PDB entry 8WNT | electron microscopy, 3.42 A resolution | chains A and B

[Chain A]
Protein: Amino acid transporter heavy chain SLC3A2
From: Homo sapiens
UniProtKB: P08195 (4F2_HUMAN), isoform P08195-5; numbering as in UniProt (aligned over 1-631)
Amino-acid sequence (631 residues; row label = number of the first residue in the row):
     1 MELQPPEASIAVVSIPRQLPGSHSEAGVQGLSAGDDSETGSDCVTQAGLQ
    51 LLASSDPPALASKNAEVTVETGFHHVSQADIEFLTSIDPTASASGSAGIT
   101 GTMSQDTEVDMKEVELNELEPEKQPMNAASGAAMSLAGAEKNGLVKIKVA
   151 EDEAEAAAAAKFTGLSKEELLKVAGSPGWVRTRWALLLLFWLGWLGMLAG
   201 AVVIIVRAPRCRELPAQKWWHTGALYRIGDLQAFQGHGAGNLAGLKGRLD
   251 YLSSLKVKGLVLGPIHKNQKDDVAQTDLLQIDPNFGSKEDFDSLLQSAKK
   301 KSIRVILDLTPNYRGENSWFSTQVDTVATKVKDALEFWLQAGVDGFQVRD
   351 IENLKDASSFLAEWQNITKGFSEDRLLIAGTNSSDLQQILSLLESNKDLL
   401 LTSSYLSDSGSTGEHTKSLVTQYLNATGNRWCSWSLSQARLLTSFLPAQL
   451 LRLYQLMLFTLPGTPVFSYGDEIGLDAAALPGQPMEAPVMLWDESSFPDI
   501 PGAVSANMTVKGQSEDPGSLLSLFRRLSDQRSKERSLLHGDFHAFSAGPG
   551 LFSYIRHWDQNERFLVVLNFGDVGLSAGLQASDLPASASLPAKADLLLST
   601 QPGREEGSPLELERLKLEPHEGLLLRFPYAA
Unresolved in the structure: 1-161, 631
Glycans and other covalent adducts: N-acetylglucosamine (NAG) linked to Asn366, Asn382, Asn425, Asn507

[Chain B]
Protein: Asc-type amino acid transporter 1
From: Homo sapiens
UniProtKB: Q9NS82 (AAA1_HUMAN); numbering as in UniProt (aligned over 1-523)
Amino-acid sequence (523 residues; row label = number of the first residue in the row):
     1 MAGHTQQPSGRGNPRPAPSPSPVPGTVPGASERVALKKEIGLLSACTIII
    51 GNIIGSGIFISPKGVLEHSGSVGLALFVWVLGGGVTALGSLCYAELGVAI
   101 PKSGGDYAYVTEIFGGLAGFLLLWSAVLIMYPTSLAVISMTFSNYVLQPV
   151 FPNCIPPTTASRVLSMACLMLLTWVNSSSVRWATRIQDMFTGGKLLALSL
   201 IIGVGLLQIFQGHFEELRPSNAFAFWMTPSVGHLALAFLQGSFAFSGWNF
   251 LNYVTEEMVDARKNLPRAIFISIPLVTFVYTFTNIAYFTAMSPQELLSSN
   301 AVAVTFGEKLLGYFSWVMPVSVALSTFGGINGYLFTYSRLCFSGAREGHL
   351 PSLLAMIHVRHCTPIPALLVCCGATAVIMLVGDTYTLINYVSFINYLCYG
   401 VTILGLLLLRWRRPALHRPIKVNLLIPVAYLVFWAFLLVFSFISEPMVCG
   451 VGVIIILTGVPIFFLGVFWRSKPKCVHRLTESMTHWGQELCFVVYPQDAP
   501 EEEENGPCPPSLLPATDKPSKPQ
Unresolved in the structure: 1-34, 498-523
Residues lining bound ligands: alanine (ALA): Asn52, Ile53, Ile54, Gly55, Ser56, Gly57, Ile138, Phe243, Ala244, Ser246, Tyr333
Reported in the primary citation:
  - conformationally variable residues (side-chain flip): Glu257, Gln294
  - binding site for alanine: Asn52, Ile53, Ser56, Gly57, Phe243, Ala244, Tyr333
  - contacts within the chain: Glu257-Arg339 (salt bridge)

[Chain A / chain B interface]
Contacting residue pairs (38):
  Phe162(A) - Gln497(B)
  Thr163(A) - Glu481(B)
  Thr163(A) - Tyr495(B)
  Gly164(A) - Tyr495(B)
  Leu165(A) - His485(B)
  Leu165(A) - Gln488(B)
  Leu165(A) - Glu489(B)
  Lys167(A) - Val359(B)
  Lys167(A) - Val494(B)
  Leu170(A) - Gln488(B)
  Leu170(A) - Glu489(B)
  Leu170(A) - Phe492(B)  hydrophobic
  Leu170(A) - Val493(B)
  Val173(A) - Glu489(B)
  Arg183(A) - Glu489(B)  hydrogen bond (side chain-backbone)
  Arg183(A) - Leu490(B)
  Arg183(A) - Phe492(B)
  Leu187(A) - Trp174(B)
  Phe190(A) - Met170(B)
  Phe190(A) - Trp174(B)  hydrophobic
  Trp194(A) - Ala167(B)  hydrogen bond (side chain-backbone)
  Trp194(A) - Met170(B)
  Trp194(A) - Leu171(B)
  Met197(A) - Val163(B)
  Met197(A) - Met166(B)  hydrophobic
  Met197(A) - Ala167(B)
  Met197(A) - Met170(B)  hydrophobic
  Ala201(A) - Val163(B)  hydrophobic
  Ala201(A) - Leu164(B)  hydrophobic
  Ile204(A) - Ala160(B)  hydrophobic
  Ile205(A) - Leu147(B)  hydrophobic
  Ile205(A) - Ala160(B)  hydrophobic
  Pro209(A) - Phe151(B)
  Arg210(A) - Phe151(B)
  Cys211(A) - Asn153(B)
  Cys211(A) - Cys154(B)  disulfide
  Arg212(A) - Asn153(B)  hydrogen bond (backbone-side chain)
  Arg535(A) - Asn153(B)
Interface residues without a listed pair, chain A (28 interface residues in all): Leu171, Ala174, Trp179, Trp191, Leu198, Ala208, Glu213, Leu214
Interface residues without a listed pair, chain B (28 interface residues in all): Val150, Pro157, Ser352, Thr484, Trp486
Inter-chain disulfides: Cys211(A)-Cys154(B)
Interface features reported in the paper:
  - residue pairs: Cys154(B)-Cys211(A) (covalent link)

[In short]
The chain A/chain B interface involves 28 residues from each chain; the contacts include 1 disulfide bond and
3 hydrogen bonds. Polar pairs include Arg183(A)-Glu489(B), Trp194(A)-Ala167(B) and Arg212(A)-Asn153(B). The
authors report a contact between Cys154(B) and Cys211(A). From the paper: a binding site for alanine at
Asn52(B), Ile53(B) and Ser56(B) among others; conformational variability at Glu257(B) and Gln294(B).
Here chain A is Amino acid transporter heavy chain SLC3A2 and chain B is Asc-type amino acid transporter 1,
both from Homo sapiens. Entry 8WNT (Cryo EM map of SLC7A10 with L-Alanine substrate) was determined by
electron microscopy together with 8WNS and 8WNY from the same study.
